PDB entry 7C0E | X-ray diffraction, 2.20 A resolution | chains A and D of the 4 polymer chains in the assembly

== Chain A (and D) ==
Protein: L-2-keto-3-deoxyarabonate dehydratase
From: Azospirillum brasilense
Notes: EC 4.2.1.43; chain D of this document is another copy of the same molecule, construct and numbering; everything in this record applies to it too
UniProtKB: Q1JUQ0 (KDADA_AZOBR); numbering as in UniProt (aligned over 2-309)
Amino-acid sequence (320 residues; each row starts with the number of its first residue; numbers below 1 keep their minus sign (Met-10 is residue -10)):
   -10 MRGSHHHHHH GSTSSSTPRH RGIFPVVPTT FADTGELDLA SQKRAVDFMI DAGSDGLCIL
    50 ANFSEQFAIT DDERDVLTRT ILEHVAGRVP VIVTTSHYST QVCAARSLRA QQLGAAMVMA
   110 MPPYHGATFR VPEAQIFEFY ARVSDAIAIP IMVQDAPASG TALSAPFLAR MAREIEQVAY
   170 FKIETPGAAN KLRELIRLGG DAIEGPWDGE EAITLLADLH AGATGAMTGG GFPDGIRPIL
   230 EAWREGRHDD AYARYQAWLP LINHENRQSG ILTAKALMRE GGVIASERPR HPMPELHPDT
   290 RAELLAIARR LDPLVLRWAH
Disordered / not traced: -10 to 5 (chain D: -10 to 5, 309)
Modified residues: Lys171 ((2S)-2-azanyl-6-[(E)-(1-oxidanyl-1-oxidanylidene-butan-2-ylidene)amino]hexanoic acid; FF9)
Sequence notes: expression tag (-10 to 1)
UniProt features mapped onto this chain:
  - mutagenesis: Gln143 (Q143N/E/S/T/Y: Loss of activity)

== How chain A and chain D interact ==
Pairs across the interface (45; chain A residue first):
  Ala178(A) - Gln257(D)
  Asn179(A) - His286(D)
  Asn179(A) - Thr289(D)  hydrogen bond
  Arg182(A) - His286(D)
  Arg182(A) - Asp288(D)  salt bridge
  Arg182(A) - Glu292(D)  salt bridge
  Glu199(A) - Arg256(D)  salt bridge
  Ile202(A) - Asn252(D)  hydrogen bond (backbone-side chain)
  Ile202(A) - Arg256(D)
  Thr203(A) - Arg256(D)
  Thr203(A) - Gln257(D)
  Ala206(A) - Gln257(D)
  Ala206(A) - Glu292(D)
  His209(A) - Glu292(D)  salt bridge
  Asp238(A) - Arg299(D)  salt bridge
  Tyr241(A) - Pro249(D)
  Tyr241(A) - Arg299(D)
  Tyr244(A) - Asn252(D)  hydrogen bond
  Gln245(A) - Gln245(D)
  Ala246(A) - Gln245(D)
  Leu248(A) - Leu248(D)  hydrophobic
  Leu248(A) - Pro249(D)
  Pro249(A) - Tyr241(D)
  Pro249(A) - Gln245(D)
  Pro249(A) - Leu248(D)
  Asn252(A) - Ile202(D)  hydrogen bond (side chain-backbone)
  Asn252(A) - Tyr244(D)  hydrogen bond
  Asn255(A) - Arg256(D)  hydrogen bond
  Arg256(A) - Glu199(D)  salt bridge
  Arg256(A) - Thr203(D)
  Arg256(A) - Asn255(D)  hydrogen bond
  Arg256(A) - Arg256(D)
  Gln257(A) - Ala178(D)
  Gln257(A) - Thr203(D)
  Gln257(A) - Ala206(D)
  His286(A) - Asn179(D)
  His286(A) - Arg182(D)
  Asp288(A) - Arg182(D)  salt bridge
  Thr289(A) - Asn179(D)
  Glu292(A) - Arg182(D)  salt bridge
  Glu292(A) - Ala206(D)
  Glu292(A) - His209(D)
  Ile296(A) - Tyr241(D)
  Arg299(A) - Asp238(D)  salt bridge
  Arg299(A) - Tyr241(D)
Interface residues without a listed pair, chain A (27 interface residues in all): Gly176, Leu205
Interface residues without a listed pair, chain D (25 interface residues in all): Ala246, Ile296

== Summary ==
27 residues of chain A face 25 of chain D across their interface, with 7 hydrogen bonds and 9 salt bridges.
Polar pairs include Arg182(A)-Asp288(D), Arg182(A)-Glu292(D) and Glu199(A)-Arg256(D). UniProt lists one
mutagenesis site on chain A.
Both chains are L-2-keto-3-deoxyarabonate dehydratase (Azospirillum brasilense). Entry 7C0E (Crystal structure
of Azospirillum brasilense L-2-keto-3-deoxyarabonate dehydratase (2-oxobutyrate-bound form)) was determined by
X-ray diffraction, deposited together with 7C0C and 7C0D.
